3F56 - chains C and F of the 6 polymer chains in the assembly; structure by X-ray diffraction, 2.30 A resolution.

[Chain C (and F)]
Name: CsoS1D
Organism: Prochlorococcus marinus subsp. pastoris str. CCMP1986
Notes: chain F of this document is another copy of the same molecule, construct and numbering; everything in this record applies to it too
Reference sequence: Q7V2D3 (Q7V2D3_PROMP); residues 1-256 here = UniProt positions 1-256
Chain sequence (281 residues; row label = number of the first residue in the row; numbers below 1 keep their minus sign (Mse-24 is residue -24)):
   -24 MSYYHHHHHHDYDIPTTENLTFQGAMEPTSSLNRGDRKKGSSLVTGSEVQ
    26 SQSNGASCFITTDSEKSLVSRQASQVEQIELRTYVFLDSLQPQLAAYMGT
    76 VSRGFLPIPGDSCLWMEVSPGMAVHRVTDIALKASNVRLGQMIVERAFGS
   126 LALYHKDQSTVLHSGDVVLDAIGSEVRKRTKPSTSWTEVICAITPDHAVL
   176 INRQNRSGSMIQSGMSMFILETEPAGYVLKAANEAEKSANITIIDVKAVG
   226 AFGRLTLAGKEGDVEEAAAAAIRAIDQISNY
Unresolved in the structure: -24 to 48 (chain F: -24 to 52)
Differences from the reference sequence: expression tag (-24 to 0)
Modified residues: Mse-24, Mse1 (selenomethionine); Mse73, Mse91, Mse97, Mse117, Mse185, Mse190, Mse192 (selenomethionine; parent Met)
Swiss-Prot annotation at these positions:
  - motif: Glu120, Arg121 (Gates the pore)

[How chain C and chain F interact]
Pairs across the interface (9):
  Arg78(C) with Leu81(F)
  Gly79(C) with Leu81(F)
  Phe80(C) with Phe80(F), hydrophobic; Leu81(F); Ile83(F), hydrophobic
  Leu81(C) with Gly79(F); Phe80(F); Arg113(F)
  Ile83(C) with Arg113(F)
Other interface residues (no listed pair), chain C (6 interface residues in all): Arg113

[Summary]
Chain C and chain F form an interface of 6 and 5 residues respectively.
Both chains are CsoS1D (Prochlorococcus marinus subsp. pastoris str. CCMP1986). Entry 3F56 (The structure of a
previously undetected carboxysome shell protein: CsoS1D from Prochlorococcus marinus MED4) was determined by
X-ray diffraction (same publication as 3FCH).
